PDB entry 7VAP | electron microscopy, 3.00 A resolution | chains K and L of the 12 polymer chains in the assembly

Chain K:
Name: V-type ATP synthase subunit G
From: Thermus thermophilus HB8
UniProt: Q5SIT5 (Q5SIT5_THET8); numbering as in UniProt (aligned over 1-120)
Chain sequence (120 residues; each row starts with the number of its first residue):
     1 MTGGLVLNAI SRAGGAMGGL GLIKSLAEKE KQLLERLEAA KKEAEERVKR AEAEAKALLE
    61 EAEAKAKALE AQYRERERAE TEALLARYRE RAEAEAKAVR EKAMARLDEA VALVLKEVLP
Unresolved in the structure: 1-80

Chain L:
Name: V-type ATP synthase subunit E
From: Thermus thermophilus HB8
UniProt: P74901 (VATE_THET8); residue numbers follow UniProt; this construct covers 1-188
Chain sequence (188 residues; row label = number of the first residue in the row):
     1 MSKLEAILSQ EVEAEIQALL QEAEAKAEAV KREAEEKAKA LLQARERALE AQYRAALRRA
    61 ESAGELLVAT ARTQARGEVL EEVRRRVREA LEALPQKPEW PEVVRKLALE ALEALPGAKA
   121 LVANPEDLPH LEALARERGV ELQAEPALRL GVRAVGAEGK TQVENSLLAR LDRAWDALSS
   181 KVAQALWG
Unresolved in the structure: 1-60

Chain K / chain L interface:
Residue-residue contacts - 33 pairs, chain K then chain L:
  Tyr88(K) - Glu61(L)  hydrogen bond (side chain-backbone)
  Tyr88(K) - Gly64(L)
  Tyr88(K) - Glu65(L)
  Tyr88(K) - Val68(L)
  Arg91(K) - Glu65(L)  salt bridge
  Arg91(K) - Val68(L)
  Ala92(K) - Val68(L)  hydrophobic
  Ala92(K) - Ala71(L)
  Glu95(K) - Arg72(L)
  Val99(K) - Ala75(L)  hydrophobic
  Val99(K) - Trp187(L)  hydrogen bond (backbone-side chain)
  Arg100(K) - Ala75(L)
  Lys102(K) - Leu186(L)
  Lys102(K) - Trp187(L)
  Ala103(K) - Val79(L)  hydrophobic
  Ala103(K) - Leu186(L)
  Ala103(K) - Trp187(L)
  Arg106(K) - Ala185(L)  hydrogen bond (side chain-backbone)
  Arg106(K) - Leu186(L)  hydrogen bond (side chain-backbone)
  Arg106(K) - Trp187(L)
  Leu107(K) - Val83(L)  hydrophobic
  Leu107(K) - Arg86(L)
  Leu107(K) - Leu186(L)
  Val111(K) - Arg86(L)
  Val114(K) - Val87(L)  hydrophobic
  Val114(K) - Leu178(L)  hydrophobic
  Val114(K) - Val182(L)  hydrophobic
  Leu115(K) - Val87(L)
  Glu117(K) - Leu178(L)
  Val118(K) - Arg170(L)  hydrogen bond (backbone-side chain)
  Val118(K) - Leu171(L)  hydrophobic
  Leu119(K) - Leu167(L)  hydrophobic
  Pro120(K) - Lys106(L)
Interface residues without a listed pair, chain K (21 interface residues in all): Leu84, Ala96, Ala110, Leu113
Interface residues without a listed pair, chain L (30 interface residues in all): Leu67, Arg76, Glu78, Glu82, Ala90, Leu91, Leu107, Trp175, Lys181, Gly188

In short:
21 residues of chain K face 30 of chain L across their interface, with 5 hydrogen bonds and 1 salt bridge.
Polar pairs include Arg91(K)-Glu65(L), Tyr88(K)-Glu61(L) and Val99(K)-Trp187(L).
Chain K is V-type ATP synthase subunit G and chain L is V-type ATP synthase subunit E, both from Thermus
thermophilus HB8; the structure, V1EG of V/A-ATPase from Thermus thermophilus, high ATP, state2-2, was
determined by electron microscopy, deposited together with 7VAI, 7VAJ, 7VAK, 7VAL, 7VAM, 7VAN and 11 further
entries.
